Entry 6Q69 (X-ray diffraction, 2.75 A resolution); this record covers chains C and D of the 4 polymer chains in the assembly.

# Chain C
Protein: Peripherial benzodiazepine receptor associated protein
Organism: Sus scrofa
Reference sequence: Q6DUB6 (Q6DUB6_PIG); residues 364-529 here correspond to UniProt positions 207-372 (UniProt number = residue number - 157)
Amino-acid sequence (167 residues; each row starts with the number of its first residue):
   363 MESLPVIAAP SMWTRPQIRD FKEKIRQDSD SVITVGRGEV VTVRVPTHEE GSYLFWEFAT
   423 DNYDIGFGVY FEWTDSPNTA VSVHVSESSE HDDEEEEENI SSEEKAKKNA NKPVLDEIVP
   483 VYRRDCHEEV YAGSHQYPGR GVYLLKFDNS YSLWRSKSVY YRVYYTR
Not modelled in the structure: 363-365, 437-473
Sequence notes: initiating methionine (363)

# Chain D
Protein: Genome polyprotein
Organism: Porcine enterovirus 9
Reference sequence: Q8QUZ8 (Q8QUZ8_PEV9U); residues 1-59 here correspond to UniProt positions 1414-1472 (UniProt number = residue number + 1413)
Amino-acid sequence (59 residues; numbered 1 to 59; the number before each row is that of its first residue):
     1 GPPQFKPLKI SVDPEIPAPP AIADLLASVD SEEVREYCKK KGWIVEVPVT ATTLERNVS
Not modelled in the structure: 1-15, 59

# Chain C / chain D interface
Contacting residue pairs (55):
  Trp375(C) with Leu26(D), hydrophobic; Ala27(D), hydrophobic; Asp30(D), hydrogen bond; Arg35(D)
  Arg377(C) with Asp30(D), salt bridge; Glu32(D), salt bridge
  Gln379(C) with Asp30(D); Ser31(D)
  Phe383(C) with Glu32(D)
  Lys386(C) with Glu32(D); Glu36(D), salt bridge
  Ser393(C) with Val49(D)
  Ile395(C) with Leu54(D), hydrophobic
  Thr396(C) with Arg56(D), hydrogen bond (backbone-side chain)
  Gly400(C) with Val58(D)
  Glu401(C) with Arg56(D), salt bridge; Asn57(D); Val58(D)
  Val402(C) with Glu55(D); Arg56(D); Asn57(D), hydrogen bond (backbone-backbone)
  Val403(C) with Leu54(D), hydrophobic; Glu55(D); Arg56(D)
  Thr404(C) with Thr53(D); Leu54(D); Glu55(D), hydrogen bond (backbone-backbone)
  Val405(C) with Thr53(D); Leu54(D), hydrophobic
  Arg406(C) with Thr52(D); Thr53(D), hydrogen bond (backbone-backbone); Glu55(D), salt bridge
  Pro408(C) with Ala51(D)
  Ser414(C) with Pro19(D)
  Tyr415(C) with Pro19(D), hydrophobic
  Phe417(C) with Pro19(D); Ile22(D), hydrophobic
  Glu419(C) with Arg35(D), salt bridge
  Ser496(C) with Ala23(D)
  Arg524(C) with Glu32(D), salt bridge; Glu46(D)
  Val525(C) with Glu46(D); Val47(D), hydrogen bond (backbone-backbone)
  Tyr526(C) with Arg35(D); Ile44(D), hydrophobic; Val45(D); Glu46(D)
  Tyr527(C) with Ile44(D); Val45(D), hydrogen bond (backbone-backbone); Val47(D), hydrophobic
  Thr528(C) with Pro19(D); Trp43(D); Ile44(D)
  Arg529(C) with Gly42(D), hydrogen bond (side chain-backbone); Val45(D)
Other interface residues (no listed pair), chain C (33 interface residues in all): Thr376, Val397, Gly398, Val407, Ala494, Tyr523
Other interface residues (no listed pair), chain D (27 interface residues in all): Pro20, Lys39

# Summary
33 residues of chain C face 27 of chain D across their interface, with 8 hydrogen bonds and 7 salt bridges.
Polar pairs include Arg377(C)-Asp30(D), Arg377(C)-Glu32(D) and Lys386(C)-Glu36(D).
Chain C is Peripherial benzodiazepine receptor associated protein (Sus scrofa) and chain D is Genome
polyprotein (Porcine enterovirus 9); the structure, Crystal structure of porcine ACBD3 GOLD domain in complex
with 3A protein of enterovirus-G1, was determined by X-ray diffraction together with 6Q67 and 6Q68 from the
same study.
